PDB entry 7QBD | X-ray diffraction, 4.18 A resolution (low resolution: residue-level contacts below are approximate; hydrogen-bond / salt-bridge calls are withheld) | chains A and C

== Chain A ==
Name: Transcobalamin-2
Source organism: Homo sapiens
UniProt: P20062 (TCO2_HUMAN); residues 1-409 here correspond to UniProt positions 19-427 (UniProt number = residue number + 18)
Chain sequence (409 residues; numbered 1 to 409; the number before each row is that of its first residue):
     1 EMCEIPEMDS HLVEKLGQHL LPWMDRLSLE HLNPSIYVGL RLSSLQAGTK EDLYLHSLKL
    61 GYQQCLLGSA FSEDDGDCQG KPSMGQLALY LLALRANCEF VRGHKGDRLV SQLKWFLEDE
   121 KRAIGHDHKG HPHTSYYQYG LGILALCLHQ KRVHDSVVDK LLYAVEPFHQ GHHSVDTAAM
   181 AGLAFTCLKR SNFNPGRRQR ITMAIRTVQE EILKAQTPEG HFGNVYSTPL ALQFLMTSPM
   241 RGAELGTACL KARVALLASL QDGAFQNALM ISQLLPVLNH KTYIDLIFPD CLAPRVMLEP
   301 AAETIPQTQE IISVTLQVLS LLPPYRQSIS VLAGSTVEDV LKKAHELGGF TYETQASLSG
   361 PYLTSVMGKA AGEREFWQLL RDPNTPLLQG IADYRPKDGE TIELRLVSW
Not modelled in the structure: 69-77
Cystine bridges: Cys3-Cys249, Cys65-Cys78, Cys98-Cys291, Cys147-Cys187
Differences from the reference sequence: conflict Gln209 (Arg227 in P20062)
Ligand contacts: cyanocobalamin (CNC): Ser83, Gly85, Gln86, Leu89, Thr134, Ser135, Tyr137, Gln138, Leu141, Ser174, Asp176, Thr177, Asn224, Tyr226, Ser227, Leu230, Asn267, Leu269, Met270, Gln273, Ser357, Leu358, Ser359, Gly360, Pro361, Tyr362, Leu363, Phe376, Trp377, Gln378, Leu379, Pro386, Leu387, Leu388, Gln389, Gly390, Trp409
Swiss-Prot annotation at these positions:
  - binding site (cob(II)alamin): Gln86, Thr134 to Gln138, His172 to Asp176, Asn224, Ser227, Gln273, Trp377 to Leu379

== Chain C ==
Name: CD320 antigen
Source organism: Homo sapiens
UniProt: Q9NPF0 (CD320_HUMAN); numbering as in UniProt (aligned over 52-198)
Chain sequence (147 residues; row label = number of the first residue in the row):
    52 GSCPPTKFQC RTSGLCVPLT WRCDRDLDCS DGSDEEECRI EPCTQKGQCP PPPGLPCPCT
   112 GVSDCSGGTD KKLRNCSRLA CLAGELRCTL SDDCIPLTWR CDGHPDCPDS SDELGCGTNE
   172 ILPEGDATTM GPPVTLESVT SLRNATT
Not modelled in the structure: 52, 90-129, 169-198
Cystine bridges: Cys54-Cys67, Cys61-Cys80, Cys74-Cys89, Cys132-Cys145, Cys139-Cys158, Cys152-Cys167
Ion coordination: Ca2+ site 1: Trp72, Asp75, Asp77, Asp79, Asp85, Glu86; Ca2+ site 2: Trp150, Asp153, His155, Asp157, Asp163, Glu164
Swiss-Prot annotation at these positions:
  - binding site (Ca(2+)): Trp72, Asp75, Asp77, Asp79, Asp85, Glu86, Trp150, Asp153, His155, Asp157, Asp163, Glu164
  - glycosylation (N-linked (GlcNAc...) asparagine): Asn126, Asn195
From the paper describing this entry:
  - disease-associated variants - E88DEL: decreased binding to TC (citing earlier work)

== Chain A / chain C interface ==
Pairs across the interface (35):
  Leu53(A) - Leu66(C)
  His56(A) - Leu66(C)
  His56(A) - Cys67(C)
  His56(A) - Val68(C)
  Lys59(A) - Trp72(C)
  Leu60(A) - Pro69(C)
  Leu60(A) - Trp72(C)
  Gln63(A) - Trp72(C)
  Gly103(A) - Asp77(C)
  His104(A) - Arg76(C)
  His104(A) - Asp77(C)
  Lys105(A) - Trp72(C)
  Lys105(A) - Asp75(C)
  Lys105(A) - Asp77(C)
  Lys105(A) - Asp79(C)
  Asp107(A) - His155(C)
  Asp107(A) - Pro156(C)
  Val110(A) - His155(C)
  Ser111(A) - Trp150(C)
  Ser111(A) - His155(C)
  Ser111(A) - Asp157(C)
  Lys114(A) - Trp150(C)
  Lys114(A) - Asp153(C)
  Lys114(A) - Asp157(C)
  Trp115(A) - Glu136(C)
  Trp115(A) - Cys145(C)
  Trp115(A) - Pro147(C)
  Trp115(A) - Trp150(C)
  Glu118(A) - Pro147(C)
  Glu118(A) - Trp150(C)
  Arg122(A) - Leu133(C)
  Arg122(A) - Glu136(C)
  Lys151(A) - His155(C)
  Arg152(A) - Asp153(C)
  His154(A) - Thr149(C)
Interface residues without a listed pair, chain A (20 interface residues in all): Gln64, Arg102
Interface residues without a listed pair, chain C (21 interface residues in all): Leu78, Ile146

== Overview ==
20 residues of chain A face 21 of chain C across their interface. Ligands of chain A: cyanocobalamin. The Ca2+
site 1 is built by Trp72(C), Asp75(C), Asp77(C), Asp79(C), Asp85(C) and Glu86(C). From UniProt: 17
cob(II)alamin-binding residues on chain A; 12 Ca2+-binding residues on chain C. From the paper: E88DEL of
chain C reduces binding to TC.
Chain A is Transcobalamin-2 and chain C is CD320 antigen, both from Homo sapiens; the structure, TC:CD320 in
complex with nanobody TC-Nb26, was determined by X-ray diffraction (same publication as 7QBE, 7QBF and 7QBG).
